1T8L - chains A and B; structure by X-ray diffraction, 1.75 A resolution.

== Chain A ==
Molecule: Chymotrypsin A
From: Bos taurus
Notes: EC 3.4.21.1
Reference sequence: P00766 (CTRA_BOVIN); residues 1-245 here = UniProt positions 1-245
Chain sequence (245 residues; numbered 1 to 245; the number before each row is that of its first residue):
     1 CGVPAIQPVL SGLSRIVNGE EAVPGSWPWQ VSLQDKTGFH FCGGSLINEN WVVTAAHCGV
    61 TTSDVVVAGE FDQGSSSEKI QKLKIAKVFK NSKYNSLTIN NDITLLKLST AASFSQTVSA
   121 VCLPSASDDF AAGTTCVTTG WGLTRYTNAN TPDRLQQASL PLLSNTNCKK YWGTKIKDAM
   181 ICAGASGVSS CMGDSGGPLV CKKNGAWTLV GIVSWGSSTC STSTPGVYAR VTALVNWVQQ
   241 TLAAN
Not modelled in the structure: 12-15, 147-148
Disulfides: Cys1-Cys122, Cys42-Cys58, Cys136-Cys201, Cys168-Cys182, Cys191-Cys220
Curated features (UniProtKB/Swiss-Prot):
  - active site (Charge relay system): His57, Asp102, Ser195

== Chain B ==
Molecule: Pancreatic trypsin inhibitor
From: Bos taurus
Reference sequence: P00974 (BPT1_BOVIN); residues 1-58 here correspond to UniProt positions 36-93 (UniProt number = residue number + 35)
Chain sequence (59 residues; each row starts with the number of its first residue; numbering starts at 0):
     0 MRPDFCLEPP YTGPCMARII RYFYNAKAGL CQTFVYGGCR AKRNNFKSAE DCLRTCGGA
Construct notes: initiating methionine (0); engineered mutation Met15 (Lys50 in P00974), Leu52 (Met87 in P00974)
Disulfides: Cys5-Cys55, Cys14-Cys38, Cys30-Cys51

== How chain A and chain B interact ==
Pairs across the interface (40; chain A residue first):
  Phe39(A) - Arg17(B)
  Phe39(A) - Ile19(B)  hydrophobic
  His40(A) - Arg17(B)  hydrogen bond (backbone-side chain)
  Phe41(A) - Ala16(B)
  Phe41(A) - Arg17(B)  hydrogen bond (backbone-backbone)
  Cys42(A) - Ala16(B)  hydrophobic
  His57(A) - Cys14(B)
  His57(A) - Met15(B)
  His57(A) - Ala16(B)
  His57(A) - Ile18(B)
  His57(A) - Gly36(B)
  His57(A) - Gly37(B)
  Cys58(A) - Ile18(B)
  Leu97(A) - Arg39(B)  hydrogen bond (backbone-side chain)
  Ile99(A) - Cys14(B)  hydrophobic
  Ile99(A) - Cys38(B)  hydrophobic
  Asn150(A) - Arg17(B)  hydrogen bond
  Thr151(A) - Arg17(B)
  Ser190(A) - Met15(B)
  Cys191(A) - Met15(B)  hydrophobic
  Met192(A) - Thr11(B)
  Met192(A) - Cys14(B)
  Met192(A) - Met15(B)  hydrophobic
  Met192(A) - Ala16(B)
  Met192(A) - Val34(B)  hydrophobic
  Met192(A) - Tyr35(B)
  Met192(A) - Gly36(B)
  Gly193(A) - Met15(B)  hydrogen bond (backbone-backbone)
  Gly193(A) - Ala16(B)
  Gly193(A) - Arg17(B)
  Asp194(A) - Met15(B)  hydrogen bond (backbone-backbone)
  Ser195(A) - Met15(B)  hydrogen bond (side chain-backbone)
  Ser195(A) - Ala16(B)  hydrogen bond (side chain-backbone)
  Ser214(A) - Cys14(B)
  Ser214(A) - Met15(B)  hydrogen bond (backbone-backbone)
  Trp215(A) - Pro13(B)
  Trp215(A) - Cys14(B)  hydrophobic
  Gly216(A) - Pro13(B)  hydrogen bond (backbone-backbone)
  Ser217(A) - Met15(B)
  Ser218(A) - Pro13(B)
Interface residues without a listed pair, chain A (25 interface residues in all): Tyr94, Ser189, Val213, Cys220
Interface residues without a listed pair, chain B (15 interface residues in all): Gly12

== Summary ==
25 residues of chain A and 15 residues of chain B are in contact; the contacts include 10 hydrogen bonds.
Polar pairs include His40(A)-Arg17(B), Leu97(A)-Arg39(B) and Asn150(A)-Arg17(B). Curated annotation (UniProt)
lists 3 active-site residues on chain A.
Here chain A is Chymotrypsin A and chain B is Pancreatic trypsin inhibitor, both from Bos taurus. Entry 1T8L
(Crystal structure of the P1 met bpti mutant- bovine chymotrypsin complex) was determined by X-ray
diffraction, deposited together with 1T7C, 1T8M, 1T8N and 1T8O.
